PDB entry 8URW | electron microscopy, 2.79 A resolution | chains D and R of the 10 polymer chains in the assembly

[Chain D]
Molecule: DNA-directed RNA polymerase subunit gamma
Source organism: Synechococcus elongatus
Notes: EC 2.7.7.6
Reference sequence: P42079 (RPOC1_SYNE7); residues 1-624 here = UniProt positions 1-624
Sequence (624 residues; numbered 1 to 624; the number before each row is that of its first residue):
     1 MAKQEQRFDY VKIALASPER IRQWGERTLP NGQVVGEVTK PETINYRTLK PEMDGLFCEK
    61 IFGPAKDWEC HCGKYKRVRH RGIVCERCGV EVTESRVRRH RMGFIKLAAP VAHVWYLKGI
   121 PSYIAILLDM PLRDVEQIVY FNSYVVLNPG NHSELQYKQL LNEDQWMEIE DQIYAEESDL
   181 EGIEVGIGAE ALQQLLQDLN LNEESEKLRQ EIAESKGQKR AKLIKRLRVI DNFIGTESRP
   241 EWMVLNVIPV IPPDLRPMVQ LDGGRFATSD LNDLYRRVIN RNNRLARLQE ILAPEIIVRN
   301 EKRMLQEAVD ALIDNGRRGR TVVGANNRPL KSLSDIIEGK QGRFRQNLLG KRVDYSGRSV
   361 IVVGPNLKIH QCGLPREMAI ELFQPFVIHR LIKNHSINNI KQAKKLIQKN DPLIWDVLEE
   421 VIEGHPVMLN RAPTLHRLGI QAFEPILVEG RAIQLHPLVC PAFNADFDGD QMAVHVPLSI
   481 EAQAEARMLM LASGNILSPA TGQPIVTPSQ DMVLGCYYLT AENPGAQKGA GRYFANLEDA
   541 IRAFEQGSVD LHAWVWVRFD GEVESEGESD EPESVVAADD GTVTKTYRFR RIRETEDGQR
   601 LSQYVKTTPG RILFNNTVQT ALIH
Not modelled in the structure: 1-4
Ion coordination: Zn2+: Cys-70, Cys-72, Cys-85, Cys-88; Mg2+: Asp-466, Asp-468 (together with CTP)
Ligand contacts: CTP (cytidine-5'-triphosphate): Arg-431, Pro-433, Asn-464, Asp-466, Asp-468
UniProt features mapped onto this chain:
  - binding site (Zn(2+)): Cys-70, Cys-72, Cys-85, Cys-88
  - binding site (Mg(2+)): Asp-466, Asp-468, Asp-470

[Chain R]
Molecule: 21-nt RNA strand
Sequence (21 nucleotides; numbered 0 to 20; the number before each row is that of its first residue; numbering starts at 0):
     0 AGCAUUCAAA GAGGAGAGGU A
Not modelled in the structure: 0-6

[How chain D and chain R interact]
Residue-residue contacts (5):
  Val-259(D) / A11(R)  base contact
  Leu-261(D) / A11(R)  base contact
  Ala-267(D) / A11(R)  base contact
  Arg-431(D) / A20(R)  sugar contact
  Asp-470(D) / A20(R)  sugar contact
Interface residues without a listed pair, chain D (7 interface residues in all): Asp-262, Arg-328
Interface residues without a listed pair, chain R (4 interface residues in all): G13, A14

[Overview]
7 residues of chain D face 4 of chain R across their interface. Chain D binds CTP. Cys-70(D), Cys-72(D),
Cys-85(D) and Cys-88(D) coordinate Zn2+. Asp-466(D) and Asp-468(D) coordinate Mg2+. UniProt lists 4
Zn2+-binding residues and 3 Mg2+-binding residues on chain D.
Here chain D is DNA-directed RNA polymerase subunit gamma (Synechococcus elongatus) and chain R is a 21-nt RNA
strand. Entry 8URW (Cyanobacterial RNA polymerase elongation complex with NusG and CTP) was determined by
electron microscopy, deposited together with 8SYI and 8EMB.
